8DDL - chains A and B; structure by X-ray diffraction, 1.95 A resolution.

Chain A:
Name: ORF1a polyprotein
Source organism: Severe acute respiratory syndrome coronavirus 2
Reference sequence: A0A7U3EDN3 (A0A7U3EDN3_SARS2); residues 1-306 here correspond to UniProt positions 3242-3547 (UniProt number = residue number + 3241)
Amino-acid sequence (306 residues; row label = number of the first residue in the row):
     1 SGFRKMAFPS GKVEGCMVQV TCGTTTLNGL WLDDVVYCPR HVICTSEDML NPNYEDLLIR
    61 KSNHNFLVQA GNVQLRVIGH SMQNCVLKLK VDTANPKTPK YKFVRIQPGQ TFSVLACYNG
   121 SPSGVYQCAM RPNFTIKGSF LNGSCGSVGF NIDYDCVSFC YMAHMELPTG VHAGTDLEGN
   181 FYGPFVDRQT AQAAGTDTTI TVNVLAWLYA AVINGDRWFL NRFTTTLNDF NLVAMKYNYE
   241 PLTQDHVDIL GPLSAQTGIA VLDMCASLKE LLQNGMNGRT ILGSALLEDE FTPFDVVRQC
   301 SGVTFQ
Not modelled in the structure: 1-3, 302-306
Disulfide bonds: Cys117-Cys145
Sequence notes: engineered mutation Ala163 (His3404 in A0A7U3EDN3)
From the paper describing this entry:
  - conformationally variable residues (loop rearrangement, side-chain flip): Tyr118, Tyr126, Ser139 to Ser147, His172
  - mutagenesis - H163A: decreased catalytic activity
  - mutagenesis - H163A: decreased stability
  - catalytic residues: His41, Cys145 (citing earlier work)

Chain B:
Name: ORF1a polyprotein
Source organism: Severe acute respiratory syndrome coronavirus 2
Reference sequence: A0A7U3EDN3 (A0A7U3EDN3_SARS2); residues 1-306 here correspond to UniProt positions 3242-3547 (UniProt number = residue number + 3241)
Amino-acid sequence (306 residues; numbered 1 to 306; the number before each row is that of its first residue):
     1 SGFRKMAFPS GKVEGCMVQV TCGTTTLNGL WLDDVVYCPR HVICTSEDML NPNYEDLLIR
    61 KSNHNFLVQA GNVQLRVIGH SMQNCVLKLK VDTANPKTPK YKFVRIQPGQ TFSVLACYNG
   121 SPSGVYQCAM RPNFTIKGSF LNGSCGSVGF NIDYDCVSFC YMAHMELPTG VHAGTDLEGN
   181 FYGPFVDRQT AQAAGTDTTI TVNVLAWLYA AVINGDRWFL NRFTTTLNDF NLVAMKYNYE
   241 PLTQDHVDIL GPLSAQTGIA VLDMCASLKE LLQNGMNGRT ILGSALLEDE FTPFDVVRQC
   301 SGVTFQ
Not modelled in the structure: 303-306
Disulfide bonds: Cys117-Cys145
Modified / non-standard residues: Cys22 (S-hydroxycysteine; CSO)
Sequence notes: engineered mutation Ala163 (His3404 in A0A7U3EDN3)
From the paper describing this entry:
  - catalytic residues: Cys145 (citing earlier work)
  - contacts within the chain: Cys22-Lys61, Cys117-Cys145
  - conformationally variable residues (loop rearrangement, side-chain flip): Asn28, Cys117, Lys137 to Gly143, Gly138 to Val148

Chain A / chain B interface:
Pairs across the interface - 63 pairs, chain A then chain B:
  Arg4(A) - Lys5(B)
  Arg4(A) - Tyr126(B)
  Arg4(A) - Gln127(B)  hydrogen bond (side chain-backbone)
  Arg4(A) - Cys128(B)
  Arg4(A) - Lys137(B)  hydrogen bond (side chain-backbone)
  Arg4(A) - Gly138(B)
  Arg4(A) - Ser139(B)  hydrogen bond (backbone-side chain)
  Arg4(A) - Glu290(B)  salt bridge
  Lys5(A) - Tyr126(B)
  Met6(A) - Ala116(B)  hydrophobic
  Met6(A) - Tyr118(B)  hydrophobic
  Met6(A) - Val125(B)
  Met6(A) - Tyr126(B)  hydrophobic
  Met6(A) - Ser139(B)
  Ala7(A) - Gly124(B)
  Ala7(A) - Val125(B)  hydrogen bond (backbone-backbone)
  Phe8(A) - Val125(B)
  Pro9(A) - Ser10(B)
  Pro9(A) - Glu14(B)
  Pro9(A) - Pro122(B)
  Pro9(A) - Ser123(B)
  Pro9(A) - Gly124(B)
  Ser10(A) - Pro9(B)
  Ser10(A) - Ser10(B)  hydrogen bond (backbone-side chain)
  Ser10(A) - Glu14(B)  hydrogen bond (backbone-side chain)
  Gly11(A) - Gly11(B)
  Gly11(A) - Glu14(B)  hydrogen bond (backbone-side chain)
  Glu14(A) - Pro9(B)
  Glu14(A) - Ser10(B)  hydrogen bond (side chain-backbone)
  Glu14(A) - Gly11(B)  hydrogen bond (side chain-backbone)
  Ala116(A) - Met6(B)  hydrophobic
  Tyr118(A) - Met6(B)  hydrophobic
  Pro122(A) - Pro9(B)
  Ser123(A) - Pro9(B)
  Gly124(A) - Ala7(B)
  Gly124(A) - Pro9(B)
  Val125(A) - Met6(B)
  Val125(A) - Ala7(B)  hydrogen bond (backbone-backbone)
  Val125(A) - Phe8(B)
  Val125(A) - Val125(B)  hydrophobic
  Tyr126(A) - Arg4(B)
  Tyr126(A) - Lys5(B)
  Tyr126(A) - Met6(B)  hydrophobic
  Gln127(A) - Arg4(B)  hydrogen bond (backbone-side chain)
  Cys128(A) - Arg4(B)
  Lys137(A) - Arg4(B)  hydrogen bond (backbone-side chain)
  Gly138(A) - Arg4(B)
  Ser139(A) - Met6(B)
  Phe140(A) - Phe3(B)  hydrophobic
  Phe140(A) - Asn214(B)
  Phe140(A) - Leu282(B)  hydrophobic
  Phe140(A) - Phe291(B)  hydrophobic
  Phe140(A) - Cys300(B)  hydrophobic
  Leu141(A) - Gln299(B)
  Asn142(A) - Asn214(B)
  Ala210(A) - Phe140(B)  hydrophobic
  Leu286(A) - Ala285(B)  hydrophobic
  Leu286(A) - Leu286(B)  hydrophobic
  Glu290(A) - Arg4(B)  salt bridge
  Gln299(A) - Ser139(B)
  Gln299(A) - Asn142(B)
  Cys300(A) - Phe140(B)  hydrophobic
  Ser301(A) - Asn142(B)  hydrogen bond
Also at the interface, not in a pair above, chain A (35 interface residues in all): Lys12, Leu115, Asn214, Leu282, Phe291
Also at the interface, not in a pair above, chain B (35 interface residues in all): Ser1, Lys12, Leu115
The authors on this interface:
  - interface residues, chain A: Phe140(A)

Summary:
Chain A and chain B each contribute 35 residues to their interface, with 13 hydrogen bonds and 2 salt bridges.
Polar contacts include Arg4(A)-Glu290(B), Glu290(A)-Arg4(B) and Arg4(A)-Gln127(B). The paper reports catalytic
residues His41(A), Cys145(A) and Cys145(B); H163A of chain A reduces catalytic activity.
Chain A is ORF1a polyprotein and chain B is ORF1a polyprotein, both from Severe acute respiratory syndrome
coronavirus 2; the structure, SARS-CoV-2 Main Protease (Mpro) H163A Mutant Apo Structure, was determined by
X-ray diffraction (same publication as 8DD6 and 8SG6).
